4CIS - chains B and D of the 4 polymer chains in the assembly; structure by X-ray diffraction, 2.05 A resolution.

[Chain B]
Molecule: Formamidopyrimidin DNA glycosylase
From: Lactococcus lactis subsp. cremoris
Notes: EC 3.2.2.23
Reference sequence: Q031W6 (Q031W6_LACLS); residues 0-271 here correspond to UniProt positions 1-272 (UniProt number = residue number + 1)
Chain sequence (283 residues; each row starts with the number of its first residue; numbering starts at 0):
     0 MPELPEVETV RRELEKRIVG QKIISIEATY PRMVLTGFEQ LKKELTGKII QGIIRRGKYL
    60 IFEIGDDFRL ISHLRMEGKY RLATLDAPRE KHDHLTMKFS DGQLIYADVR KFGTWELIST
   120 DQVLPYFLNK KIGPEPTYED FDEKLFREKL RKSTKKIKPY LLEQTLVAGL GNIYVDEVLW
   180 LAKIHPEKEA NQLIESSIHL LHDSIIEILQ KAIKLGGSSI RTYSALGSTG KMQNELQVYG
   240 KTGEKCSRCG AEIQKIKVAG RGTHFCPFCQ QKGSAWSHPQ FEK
Disordered / not traced: 0, 221-224, 272-282
Differences from the reference sequence: expression tag (272-282); conflict Ile53 (Leu54 in Q031W6), Leu123 (Ile124 in Q031W6), Ile193 (Thr194 in Q031W6), Phe267 (Val268 in Q031W6)
Metal / ion sites: Zn2+: Cys245, Cys248, Cys265, Cys268

[Chain D]
Molecule: 14-nt DNA strand
Sequence (14 nucleotides; numbered 1 to 14; the number before each row is that of its first residue):
     1 CTCTTTXTTT CTCG
Modified / non-standard residues: 68Z (1R,2S,4R)-4-[2-azanyl-6,8-bis(oxidanylidene)-1,7-dihydropurin-9-yl]-2-oxidanyl-cyclopentyl]methyl dihydrogen phosphate) at position 7

[How chain B and chain D interact]
Contacting residue pairs (32):
  Pro1(B) - 68Z_7(D)  base contact
  Glu2(B) - 68Z_7(D)  base contact
  Glu2(B) - DT8(D)  phosphate contact
  Lys57(B) - DT8(D)  salt bridge to the phosphate
  Lys57(B) - DT9(D)  salt bridge to the phosphate
  Tyr58(B) - DT10(D)  phosphate contact
  His72(B) - DT8(D)  phosphate contact
  His72(B) - DT9(D)  salt bridge to the phosphate
  Arg74(B) - DT8(D)  hydrogen bond to the base
  Arg74(B) - DT9(D)  hydrogen bond to the base
  Met75(B) - DT6(D)  sugar contact
  Met75(B) - 68Z_7(D)  base contact
  Met75(B) - DT8(D)  base contact
  Arg109(B) - DT6(D)  base contact
  Phe111(B) - DT8(D)  base contact
  Lys129(B) - DT10(D)  salt bridge to the phosphate
  Gln163(B) - DT9(D)  phosphate contact
  Gly170(B) - DT8(D)  phosphate contact
  Asn171(B) - 68Z_7(D)  base contact
  Asn171(B) - DT8(D)  hydrogen bond to the phosphate
  Ile172(B) - 68Z_7(D)  base contact
  Ile219(B) - 68Z_7(D)  base contact
  Arg220(B) - 68Z_7(D)  base contact
  Tyr238(B) - DT6(D)  phosphate contact
  Tyr238(B) - 68Z_7(D)  base contact
  Lys254(B) - DT5(D)  phosphate contact
  Lys254(B) - DT6(D)  salt bridge to the phosphate
  Lys256(B) - DT5(D)  salt bridge to the phosphate
  Arg260(B) - 68Z_7(D)  hydrogen bond to the phosphate
  Arg260(B) - DT8(D)  salt bridge to the phosphate
  Arg260(B) - DT9(D)  base contact
  Gly261(B) - DT6(D)  phosphate contact
Other interface residues (no listed pair), chain B (23 interface residues in all): Leu161, Leu169

[In short]
Chain B and chain D form an interface of 23 and 6 residues respectively, with 4 hydrogen bonds and 7 salt
bridges. Among the polar pairs are Arg74(B)-DT8(D), Arg74(B)-DT9(D) and Asn171(B)-DT8(D). Cys245(B),
Cys248(B), Cys265(B) and Cys268(B) coordinate Zn2+.
Here chain B is Formamidopyrimidin DNA glycosylase (Lactococcus lactis subsp. cremoris) and chain D is a 14-nt
DNA strand. Entry 4CIS (Structure of MutM in complex with carbocyclic 8-oxo-G containing DNA) was determined
by X-ray diffraction.
